Entry 8QPQ (electron microscopy, 2.70 A resolution); this record covers chains LF and LE of the 15 polymer chains in the assembly.

== Chain LF (and LE) ==
Protein: HK97 gp5-like major capsid protein
Source organism: Haloferax tailed virus 1
Notes: chain LE of this document is another copy of the same molecule, construct and numbering; everything in this record applies to it too
UniProt: A0A410N6T9 (A0A410N6T9_9CAUD); residue numbers follow UniProt; this construct covers 1-396
Chain sequence (396 residues; row label = number of the first residue in the row):
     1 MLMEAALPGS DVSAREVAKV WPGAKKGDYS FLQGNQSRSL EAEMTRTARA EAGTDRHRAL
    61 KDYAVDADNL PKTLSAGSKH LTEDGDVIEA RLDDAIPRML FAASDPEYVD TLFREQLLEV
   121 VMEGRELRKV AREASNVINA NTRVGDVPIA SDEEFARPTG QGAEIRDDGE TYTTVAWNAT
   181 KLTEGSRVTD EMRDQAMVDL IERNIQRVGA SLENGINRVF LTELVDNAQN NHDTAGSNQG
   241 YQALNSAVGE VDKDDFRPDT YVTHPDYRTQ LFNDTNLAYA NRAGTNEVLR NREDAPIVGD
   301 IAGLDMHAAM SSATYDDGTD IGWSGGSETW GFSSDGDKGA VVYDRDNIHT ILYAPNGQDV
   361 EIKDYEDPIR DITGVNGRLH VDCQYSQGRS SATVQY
Not modelled in the structure: 1-113 (chain LE: 1-100)
Bound ions: Mg2+ site 1: Asp146 (shared with Glu115(LE) of chain LE); Mg2+ site 2: Glu154, Asp168; Mg2+ site 3 near Glu164 (its only coordinating residue here); Mg2+ site 4: Asn230, Asp254; Mg2+ site 5: Asn291 (shared with 2 residues of chain LA); Mg2+ site 6: Asp300, Asp305 (shared with Asn291(LE) of chain LE); Mg2+ site 7: Asp335 (shared with 3 residues of chain TE)

== Chain LF / chain LE interface ==
Contacting residue pairs (147; chain LF residue first):
  Ile138(LF) - Leu118(LE)  hydrophobic
  Ala140(LF) - Gln116(LE)
  Asn141(LF) - Gln116(LE)  hydrogen bond (backbone-side chain)
  Thr142(LF) - Phe113(LE)
  Thr142(LF) - Arg114(LE)
  Thr142(LF) - Glu115(LE)
  Thr142(LF) - Gln116(LE)  hydrogen bond (side chain-backbone)
  Arg143(LF) - Asp105(LE)  salt bridge
  Arg143(LF) - Pro106(LE)
  Val144(LF) - Val109(LE)  hydrophobic
  Val144(LF) - Glu115(LE)
  Val144(LF) - Gln116(LE)
  Gly145(LF) - Gln116(LE)
  Asp146(LF) - Glu115(LE)
  Asp146(LF) - Gln116(LE)  hydrogen bond (backbone-backbone)
  Asp146(LF) - Leu117(LE)
  Asp146(LF) - Leu118(LE)  hydrogen bond (backbone-backbone)
  Val147(LF) - Leu118(LE)  hydrophobic
  Val147(LF) - Met122(LE)  hydrophobic
  Pro148(LF) - Leu118(LE)
  Pro148(LF) - Val120(LE)
  Pro148(LF) - Val121(LE)
  Pro148(LF) - Met122(LE)  hydrogen bond (backbone-backbone)
  Ile149(LF) - Met122(LE)
  Ala150(LF) - Val121(LE)
  Ala150(LF) - Met122(LE)  hydrogen bond (backbone-backbone)
  Ala150(LF) - Gly124(LE)  hydrogen bond (backbone-backbone)
  Ala150(LF) - Arg203(LE)
  Ser151(LF) - Gly124(LE)
  Asp152(LF) - Gly124(LE)
  Asp152(LF) - Arg125(LE)  salt bridge
  Asp152(LF) - Arg207(LE)  hydrogen bond (backbone-side chain)
  Glu153(LF) - Arg125(LE)  hydrogen bond (backbone-backbone)
  Glu153(LF) - Glu126(LE)
  Glu153(LF) - Ala210(LE)
  Glu153(LF) - Asn214(LE)
  Glu154(LF) - Arg207(LE)  salt bridge
  Glu154(LF) - Ser211(LE)
  Glu154(LF) - Asn214(LE)  hydrogen bond (backbone-side chain)
  Phe155(LF) - Leu127(LE)  hydrophobic
  Phe155(LF) - Ser211(LE)
  Phe155(LF) - Asn214(LE)
  Phe155(LF) - Gly215(LE)
  Phe155(LF) - Arg218(LE)
  Phe155(LF) - Ala313(LE)
  Phe155(LF) - Thr314(LE)
  Ala156(LF) - Leu182(LE)  hydrophobic
  Ala156(LF) - Thr183(LE)
  Ala156(LF) - Ser211(LE)  hydrogen bond (backbone-side chain)
  Ala156(LF) - Leu212(LE)  hydrophobic
  Ala156(LF) - Trp323(LE)
  Arg157(LF) - Lys181(LE)
  Arg157(LF) - Leu182(LE)
  Arg157(LF) - Thr183(LE)  hydrogen bond (backbone-backbone)
  Arg157(LF) - Ile321(LE)
  Pro158(LF) - Thr180(LE)
  Pro158(LF) - Lys181(LE)
  Pro158(LF) - Leu182(LE)  hydrophobic
  Pro158(LF) - Ile321(LE)
  Pro158(LF) - Gly322(LE)
  Pro158(LF) - Trp323(LE)
  Thr159(LF) - Lys181(LE)  hydrogen bond (backbone-backbone)
  Thr159(LF) - Thr183(LE)  hydrogen bond
  Gly160(LF) - Lys181(LE)
  Gln161(LF) - Arg143(LE)
  Ile165(LF) - Thr183(LE)
  Ile165(LF) - Glu184(LE)
  Ile165(LF) - Gly185(LE)
  Ile165(LF) - Asn376(LE)
  Ile165(LF) - Arg378(LE)
  Arg166(LF) - Gly185(LE)  hydrogen bond (backbone-backbone)
  Asp167(LF) - Gly185(LE)
  Asp167(LF) - Ser186(LE)
  Asp167(LF) - Arg187(LE)  salt bridge
  Asp168(LF) - Glu184(LE)
  Asp168(LF) - Gly185(LE)  hydrogen bond (backbone-backbone)
  Asp168(LF) - Arg207(LE)  salt bridge
  Gly169(LF) - Gly185(LE)
  Gly169(LF) - Ser186(LE)
  Gly169(LF) - Asn204(LE)
  Gly169(LF) - Arg207(LE)  hydrogen bond (backbone-side chain)
  Glu170(LF) - Arg203(LE)  salt bridge
  Glu170(LF) - Asn204(LE)  hydrogen bond (backbone-side chain)
  Glu170(LF) - Arg207(LE)
  Tyr172(LF) - Val121(LE)  hydrophobic
  Tyr172(LF) - Leu200(LE)
  Tyr172(LF) - Arg203(LE)
  Trp177(LF) - Gln116(LE)
  Tyr241(LF) - Phe272(LE)  hydrogen bond (side chain-backbone)
  Tyr241(LF) - Ala278(LE)  hydrophobic
  Tyr241(LF) - Leu289(LE)  hydrophobic
  Gln242(LF) - Asn273(LE)
  Asn245(LF) - Thr269(LE)  hydrogen bond (side chain-backbone)
  Asn245(LF) - Phe272(LE)
  Asn245(LF) - Asn273(LE)  hydrogen bond
  Asn245(LF) - Arg292(LE)  hydrogen bond
  Ser246(LF) - Thr269(LE)
  Ser246(LF) - Asn273(LE)
  Val248(LF) - Arg292(LE)
  Gly249(LF) - Thr269(LE)
  Gly249(LF) - Arg292(LE)
  Asp252(LF) - Arg128(LE)  salt bridge
  Asp252(LF) - Pro265(LE)
  Asp252(LF) - Arg268(LE)  salt bridge
  Asp252(LF) - Arg292(LE)  salt bridge
  Lys253(LF) - Pro265(LE)
  Lys253(LF) - Asp266(LE)  salt bridge
  Asp254(LF) - Arg125(LE)
  Asp255(LF) - Arg125(LE)  salt bridge
  Asp255(LF) - Glu126(LE)
  Asp255(LF) - Leu127(LE)
  Asp255(LF) - Ser311(LE)
  Asp255(LF) - Ser312(LE)
  Phe256(LF) - Arg125(LE)
  Arg257(LF) - Arg128(LE)
  Arg257(LF) - Glu293(LE)  salt bridge
  Arg257(LF) - Asp294(LE)  salt bridge
  Asn276(LF) - Ala278(LE)  hydrogen bond (side chain-backbone)
  Asn276(LF) - Tyr279(LE)
  Asn276(LF) - Leu289(LE)
  Asn281(LF) - Ala280(LE)
  Asn281(LF) - Asn281(LE)  hydrogen bond (backbone-backbone)
  Arg282(LF) - Ala278(LE)
  Arg282(LF) - Tyr279(LE)  hydrogen bond
  Arg282(LF) - Ala280(LE)  hydrogen bond (backbone-backbone)
  Arg282(LF) - Leu289(LE)
  Ala283(LF) - Ala280(LE)
  Ala283(LF) - Asn286(LE)  hydrogen bond (backbone-side chain)
  Ala283(LF) - Leu289(LE)  hydrophobic
  Gly284(LF) - Ala280(LE)
  Gly284(LF) - Asn286(LE)
  Ile297(LF) - Asn286(LE)
  Asp300(LF) - Arg290(LE)  salt bridge
  Asp300(LF) - Asn291(LE)
  Ile301(LF) - Leu289(LE)
  Ile301(LF) - Arg290(LE)  hydrogen bond (backbone-backbone)
  Ala302(LF) - Leu289(LE)  hydrogen bond (backbone-backbone)
  Ala302(LF) - Arg290(LE)  hydrogen bond (backbone-backbone)
  Ala302(LF) - Arg292(LE)
  Gly303(LF) - Arg290(LE)  hydrogen bond (backbone-backbone)
  Gly303(LF) - Asn291(LE)
  Gly303(LF) - Arg292(LE)
  His349(LF) - Met122(LE)
  Ser386(LF) - Met122(LE)
  Gln387(LF) - Glu123(LE)  hydrogen bond (side chain-backbone)
  Gln387(LF) - Gly124(LE)
  Arg389(LF) - Arg125(LE)
Also at the interface, not in a pair above, chain LF (62 interface residues in all): Gly162, Thr275, Leu277, Leu304, Asp305
Also at the interface, not in a pair above, chain LE (66 interface residues in all): Val288, Asp320, Gly377

== Overview ==
62 residues of chain LF and 66 residues of chain LE are in contact, with 32 hydrogen bonds and 14 salt
bridges. Among the polar pairs are Arg143(LF)-Asp105(LE), Asp152(LF)-Arg125(LE) and Glu154(LF)-Arg207(LE). The
Mg2+ site 2 is built by Glu154(LF) and Asp168(LF).
Both chains are HK97 gp5-like major capsid protein (Haloferax tailed virus 1). Entry 8QPQ (C1 turret to capsid
interface of full Haloferax tailed virus 1 adjacent to the portal-capsid interface) was determined by electron
microscopy together with 8QPG, 8QQN, 8QSI, 8QSY, 9FKB, 9H4P, 9H5B and 9H7V from the same study.
